PDB entry 6J4Z | electron microscopy, 4.10 A resolution (low resolution: residue-level contacts below are approximate; hydrogen-bond / salt-bridge calls are withheld) | chains T and a of the 27 polymer chains in the assembly

Chain T:
Molecule: 198-nt DNA strand
Sequence (198 nucleotides; row label = number of the first residue in the row; numbers below 1 keep their minus sign (DA-72 is residue -72)):
   -72 ATCAGAATCCCGGTGCCGAGGCCGCTCAATTGGTCGTAGACAGCTCTAGC
   -22 ACCGCTTAAACGCACGTACGCGCTGTCCCCCGCGTTTTAACCGCCAAGGG
    28 GATTACACCCAAGACACCAGGCACGAGACAGAAAAAAACAACGAAAACGG
    78 CCACCACCCAAACACACCAAACACAAGAGCTAATTGACTGACGTAAGC
Not modelled in the structure: 56-125

Chain a:
Protein: Histone H3.3
Source organism: Homo sapiens
UniProt: P84243 (H33_HUMAN); residues 0-135 here correspond to UniProt positions 1-136 (UniProt number = residue number + 1)
Amino-acid sequence (139 residues; each row starts with the number of its first residue; numbers below 1 keep their minus sign (Gly-3 is residue -3)):
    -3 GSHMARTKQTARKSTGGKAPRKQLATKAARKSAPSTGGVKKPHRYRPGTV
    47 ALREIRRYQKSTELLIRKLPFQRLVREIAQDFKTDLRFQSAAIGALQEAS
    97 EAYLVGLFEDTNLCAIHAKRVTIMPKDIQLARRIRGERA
Not modelled in the structure: -3 to 37, 135
Sequence notes: expression tag (-3 to -1)
UniProt features mapped onto this chain:
  - site: Ser31 (Interaction with ZMYND11)
  - modified residue: Arg2 (Asymmetric dimethylarginine), Thr3 (Phosphothreonine), Lys4 (Allysine), Gln5 (5-glutamyl dopamine), Thr6 (Phosphothreonine), Arg8 (Citrulline), Lys9 (N6,N6,N6-trimethyllysine), Ser10 (ADP-ribosylserine), Thr11 (Phosphothreonine), Lys14 (N6-(2-hydroxyisobutyryl)lysine), Arg17 (Asymmetric dimethylarginine), Lys18 (N6-(2-hydroxyisobutyryl)lysine), Lys23 (N6-(2-hydroxyisobutyryl)lysine), Arg26 (Citrulline), Lys27 (N6,N6,N6-trimethyllysine), Ser28 (ADP-ribosylserine), Ser31 (Phosphoserine), Lys36 (N6,N6,N6-trimethyllysine), Lys37 (N6-methyllysine), Tyr41 (Phosphotyrosine) and 9 more in UniProt
  - lipidation: Lys18 (N6-decanoyllysine)

How chain T and chain a interact:
Contacting residue pairs - 16 pairs, chain T then chain a:
  DG-24(T) - Arg83(a)
  DG-24(T) - Phe84(a)
  DG-24(T) - Gln85(a)
  DC-23(T) - Arg72(a)
  DC-23(T) - Leu82(a)
  DC-23(T) - Arg83(a)
  DC-23(T) - Phe84(a)
  DA-14(T) - Arg63(a)
  DA-13(T) - Arg63(a)
  DG-7(T) - Arg40(a)
  DA-5(T) - Arg42(a)
  DC-4(T) - Thr118(a)
  DG-3(T) - Arg116(a)
  DG-3(T) - Val117(a)
  DG-3(T) - Thr118(a)
  DC-2(T) - Arg116(a)
Other interface residues (no listed pair), chain T (10 interface residues in all): DC-8
Other interface residues (no listed pair), chain a (12 interface residues in all): Met120

Overview:
The interface between chain T and chain a involves 10 residues on one side and 12 on the other.
Chain T is a 198-nt DNA strand and chain a is Histone H3.3 (Homo sapiens); the structure, RNA polymerase II
elongation complex bound with Spt4/5 and foreign DNA, stalled at SHL(-1) of the ..., was determined by
electron microscopy (same publication as 6IR9, 6J4W, 6J4X, 6J4Y, 6J50 and 6J51).
